PDB entry 1DWC | X-ray diffraction, 3.00 A resolution | chains L and H of the 3 polymer chains in the assembly

[Chain L]
Molecule: Alpha-thrombin (small subunit)
Organism: Homo sapiens
Notes: EC 3.4.21.5
Reference sequence: P00734 (THRB_HUMAN); residues 1-14 here correspond to UniProt positions 336-349 (UniProt number = residue number + 335)
Chain sequence (36 residues; row label = number of the first residue in the row; a row labelled like 14A-14N holds insertion residues (14A, then the next letters in order)):
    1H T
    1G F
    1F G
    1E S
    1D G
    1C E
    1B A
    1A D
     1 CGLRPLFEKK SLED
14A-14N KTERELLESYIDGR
Not modelled in the structure: 1H, 1G, 1F, 1E, 1D, 14M-14N
UniProt features mapped onto this chain:
  - site: Arg-14N (Cleavage)

[Chain H]
Molecule: Alpha-thrombin (large subunit)
Organism: Homo sapiens
Notes: EC 3.4.21.5
Reference sequence: P00734 (THRB_HUMAN); the construct lacks a stretch of the UniProt sequence and is renumbered around it, so the offset changes along the chain: 16-36 = UniProt 364-384; 37-60 = UniProt 386-409; 61-77 = UniProt 419-435; 78-97 = UniProt 437-456; 7 more segments
Chain sequence (259 residues; each row starts with the number of its first residue; note: 1 number in that range is skipped by the numbering (no residue carries it; nothing is unmodelled there); a row labelled like 60A-60I holds insertion residues (60A, then the next letters in order)):
    16 IVEGSDAEIG MSPWQVMLFR K
   36A S
    37 PQELLCGASL ISDRWVLTAA HCLL
60A-60I YPPWDKNFT
    61 ENDLLVRIGK HSRTRYE
   77A R
    78 NIEKISMLEK IYIHPRYNWR
   97A E
    98 NLDRDIALMK LKKPVAFSDY IHPVCLPDRE TA
129A-129C ASL
   130 LQAGYKGRVT GWGNLKETWT
149A-149E ANVGK
   150 GQPSVLQVVN LPIVERPVCK DSTRIRITDN MFCAG
  184A Y
   185 KP
186A-186D DEGK
   187 RGDACEGDSG GPFVMKSP
204A-204B FN
   205 NRWYQMGIVS WGE
   219 GCD
  221A R
   222 DGKYGFYTHV FRLKKWIQKV IDQFGE
Not modelled in the structure: 247
UniProt features mapped onto this chain:
  - region: Ala-183 to Val-200 (High affinity receptor-binding region which is also known as the TP508 peptide)
  - active site (Charge relay system): His-57, Asp-102, Ser-195
  - glycosylation: Asn-60G (N-linked (GlcNAc...) (complex) asparagine)
Disulfide bonds: Cys-42/Cys-58, Cys-168/Cys-182, Cys-191/Cys-220
Small-molecule neighbours: md-805 (MIT; amino{[(4S)-5-[(2R,4R)-2-carboxy-4-methylpiperidin-1-yl]-4-({[(3R)-3-methyl-1,2,3,4-tetrahydroquinolin-8-yl]sulfonyl}amino)-5-oxopentyl]amino}methaniminium): His-57, Tyr-60A, Trp-60D, Lys-60F, Asn-98, Leu-99, Ile-174, Asp-189, Ala-190, Cys-191, Glu-192, Ser-195, Val-213, Ser-214, Trp-215, Gly-216, Glu-217, Gly-219, Cys-220, Gly-226

[How chain L and chain H interact]
Pairs across the interface (51; chain L residue first):
  Cys-1(L) / His-119(H)
  Cys-1(L) / Pro-120(H)
  Cys-1(L) / Cys-122(H)  disulfide
  Cys-1(L) / Arg-206(H)  hydrogen bond (backbone-side chain)
  Asp-1A(L) / His-119(H)  salt bridge
  Gly-2(L) / Pro-120(H)  hydrogen bond (backbone-backbone)
  Gly-2(L) / Cys-122(H)
  Gly-2(L) / Arg-206(H)
  Gly-2(L) / Trp-207(H)  hydrogen bond (backbone-backbone)
  Leu-3(L) / His-119(H)  hydrogen bond (backbone-side chain)
  Leu-3(L) / Asn-205(H)
  Leu-3(L) / Arg-206(H)
  Arg-4(L) / Met-26(H)  hydrogen bond (side chain-backbone)
  Arg-4(L) / Pro-28(H)
  Arg-4(L) / Trp-29(H)
  Arg-4(L) / Arg-137(H)
  Arg-4(L) / Trp-207(H)
  Pro-5(L) / Ser-115(H)
  Pro-5(L) / Asp-116(H)
  Pro-5(L) / His-119(H)
  Leu-6(L) / Ile-24(H)
  Leu-6(L) / Gly-25(H)
  Leu-6(L) / Asp-116(H)
  Phe-7(L) / Glu-23(H)
  Phe-7(L) / Ile-24(H)
  Phe-7(L) / Gly-25(H)
  Glu-8(L) / Lys-202(H)  salt bridge
  Glu-8(L) / Asn-205(H)
  Glu-8(L) / Trp-207(H)  hydrogen bond
  Lys-9(L) / His-119(H)
  Asp-14(L) / Glu-23(H)
  Asp-14(L) / Met-26(H)
  Asp-14(L) / Arg-137(H)  salt bridge
  Lys-14A(L) / Glu-23(H)  hydrogen bond (backbone-side chain)
  Thr-14B(L) / Arg-137(H)  hydrogen bond
  Thr-14B(L) / Asn-159(H)  hydrogen bond (backbone-side chain)
  Glu-14C(L) / Arg-137(H)
  Glu-14C(L) / Lys-202(H)  salt bridge
  Glu-14E(L) / Lys-135(H)  salt bridge
  Glu-14E(L) / Asn-159(H)  hydrogen bond
  Glu-14E(L) / Tyr-184A(H)  hydrogen bond
  Leu-14F(L) / Lys-135(H)
  Leu-14F(L) / Gly-136(H)
  Leu-14F(L) / Trp-207(H)  hydrophobic
  Ser-14I(L) / Tyr-134(H)
  Ser-14I(L) / Lys-135(H)  hydrogen bond (side chain-backbone)
  Tyr-14J(L) / Leu-129C(H)
  Tyr-14J(L) / Tyr-134(H)  hydrophobic
  Tyr-14J(L) / Met-201(H)
  Tyr-14J(L) / Lys-202(H)  hydrogen bond (side chain-backbone)
  Tyr-14J(L) / Pro-204(H)  hydrophobic
Other interface residues (no listed pair), chain L (19 interface residues in all): Leu-14G
Other interface residues (no listed pair), chain H (29 interface residues in all): Tyr-117, Val-121, Gly-133, Lys-186D, Asn-204B
Disulfides between the chains: Cys-1(L)/Cys-122(H)

[Overview]
19 residues of chain L and 29 residues of chain H are in contact, with 1 disulfide bond, 13 hydrogen bonds and
5 salt bridges. Polar pairs include Asp-1A(L)/His-119(H), Glu-8(L)/Lys-202(H) and Glu-14E(L)/Lys-135(H). Bound
to chain H: md-805.
Chain L is Alpha-thrombin (small subunit) and chain H is Alpha-thrombin (large subunit), both from Homo
sapiens; the structure, Crystallographic analysis at 3.0-angstroms resolution of the binding to human thrombin
of four active site-directed inhibitors, was determined by X-ray diffraction, deposited together with 1DWB,
1DWD and 1DWE.
